7BN3 - chains A and D; structure by X-ray diffraction, 1.93 A resolution.

Chain A:
Name: Isoform 2 of Polyadenylate-binding protein 1
Source organism: Homo sapiens
UniProt: P11940 (PABP1_HUMAN), isoform P11940-2; residues 544-626 here correspond to UniProt positions 455-537 (UniProt number = residue number - 89)
Amino-acid sequence (92 residues; row label = number of the first residue in the row):
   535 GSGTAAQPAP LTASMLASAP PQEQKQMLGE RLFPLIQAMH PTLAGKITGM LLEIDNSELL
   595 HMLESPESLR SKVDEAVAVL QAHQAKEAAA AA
Disordered / not traced: 535-543
Sequence notes: expression tag (535-543); cloning artifact (624-625)

Chain D:
Name: Nucleoprotein from Human Coronavirus 229E
Amino-acid sequence (17 residues; row label = number of the first residue in the row):
     1 HPLLNPSALE FNPSQTY
Disordered / not traced: 1, 14-17

Interface between chain A and chain D:
Pairs across the interface - 30 pairs, chain A then chain D:
  Gln560(A) - Phe11(D)
  Gly563(A) - Phe11(D)
  Glu564(A) - Phe11(D)
  Phe567(A) - Phe11(D)  hydrophobic
  Phe567(A) - Pro13(D)  hydrophobic
  Gly579(A) - Glu10(D)
  Gly579(A) - Phe11(D)  hydrogen bond (backbone-backbone)
  Lys580(A) - Pro6(D)  hydrogen bond (side chain-backbone)
  Lys580(A) - Ser7(D)
  Lys580(A) - Ala8(D)  hydrogen bond (side chain-backbone)
  Thr582(A) - Phe11(D)
  Gly583(A) - Ala8(D)
  Gly583(A) - Leu9(D)
  Gly583(A) - Phe11(D)
  Met584(A) - Leu4(D)
  Met584(A) - Asn5(D)
  Met584(A) - Ala8(D)  hydrophobic
  Leu585(A) - Leu4(D)  hydrophobic
  Leu586(A) - Phe11(D)  hydrophobic
  Glu587(A) - Asn5(D)  hydrogen bond
  Glu587(A) - Ala8(D)
  Ile588(A) - Leu4(D)  hydrophobic
  Lys606(A) - Leu4(D)
  Glu609(A) - Leu3(D)
  Glu609(A) - Leu4(D)  hydrogen bond (side chain-backbone)
  Ala610(A) - Leu4(D)  hydrophobic
  Val613(A) - Leu3(D)  hydrophobic
  Val613(A) - Leu4(D)
  Val613(A) - Pro6(D)  hydrophobic
  His617(A) - Pro6(D)
Also at the interface, not in a pair above, chain A (19 interface residues in all): Leu614
Also at the interface, not in a pair above, chain D (11 interface residues in all): Asn12

Summary:
19 residues of chain A face 11 of chain D across their interface; the contacts include 5 hydrogen bonds. Polar
contacts include Lys580(A)-Pro6(D), Lys580(A)-Ala8(D) and Glu587(A)-Asn5(D).
Chain A is Isoform 2 of Polyadenylate-binding protein 1 (Homo sapiens) and chain D is Nucleoprotein from Human
Coronavirus 229E; the structure, Crystal structure of C-terminal domain of PABPC1 in complex with
Nucleoprotein from Human Coronavirus 229E, was determined by X-ray diffraction (same publication as 7BN1 and
7BN2).
